PDB entry 1OEJ | X-ray diffraction, 1.81 A resolution | chain A

== Chain A ==
Protein: Hypothetical protein yoda
Source organism: Escherichia coli
UniProtKB: P76344 (YODA_ECOLI); residues 1-193 here correspond to UniProt positions 24-216 (UniProt number = residue number + 23)
Chain sequence (193 residues; each row starts with the number of its first residue):
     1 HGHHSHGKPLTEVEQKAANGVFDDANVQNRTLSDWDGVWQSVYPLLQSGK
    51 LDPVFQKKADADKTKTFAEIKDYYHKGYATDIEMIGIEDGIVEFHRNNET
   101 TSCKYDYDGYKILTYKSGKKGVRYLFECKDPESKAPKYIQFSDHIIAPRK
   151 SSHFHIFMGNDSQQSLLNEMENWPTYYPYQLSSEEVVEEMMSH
Disordered / not traced: 1-6
Disulfides: C103-C128
Ion coordination: Ni2+: H144, H153, H155
From the paper describing this entry:
  - Ni2+ coordination: H144, H153, H155

== Overview ==
H144, H153 and H155 coordinate Ni2+. From the paper: Ni2+ coordination by H144, H153 and H155.
Chain A is Hypothetical protein yoda (Escherichia coli); the structure, YodA from Escherichia coli
crystallised with no added ions, was determined by X-ray diffraction, deposited together with 1OEE and 1OEK.
